PDB entry 2IEF | X-ray diffraction, 2.60 A resolution | chains B and C of the 6 polymer chains in the assembly

== Chain B (and C) ==
Molecule: Excisionase
From: Enterobacteria phage lambda
Notes: chain C of this document is another copy of the same molecule, construct and numbering; everything in this record applies to it too
UniProt: P03699 (VXIS_LAMBD); numbering as in UniProt (aligned over 1-55)
Amino-acid sequence (55 residues; each row starts with the number of its first residue):
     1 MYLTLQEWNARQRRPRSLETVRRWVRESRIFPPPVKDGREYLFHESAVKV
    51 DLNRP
Disordered / not traced: 55 (chain C: 54-55)
Sequence notes: engineered mutation Ser28 (Cys in P03699)
Reported in the primary citation:
  - binding site for the 34-nt DNA strand: Glu19
  - binding site for the 15-nt DNA strand: Arg23, Arg39
  - binding site for the 19-nt DNA strand: Arg23, Arg39
  - self-association interface (contacts with another copy of this molecule); pairs are residue here / residue on that copy: Arg13-Asp37, Arg14-Glu7, Arg16-Asp37, Glu40-Arg16
  - specificity-determining residues: Glu19, Arg23

== Chain B / chain C interface ==
Contacting residue pairs (14; chain B residue first):
  Arg13(B) - Tyr2(C)
  Arg13(B) - Val35(C)
  Arg13(B) - Lys36(C)
  Arg13(B) - Asp37(C)  salt bridge
  Arg13(B) - Leu42(C)
  Arg14(B) - Tyr2(C)  hydrogen bond (side chain-backbone)
  Arg14(B) - Leu3(C)
  Arg14(B) - Thr4(C)
  Arg14(B) - Glu7(C)  salt bridge
  Arg14(B) - Leu42(C)
  Arg16(B) - Asp37(C)  salt bridge
  Arg16(B) - Glu40(C)  salt bridge
  Lys49(B) - Gly38(C)
  Asp51(B) - Lys36(C)

== In short ==
Chain B and chain C form an interface of 5 and 10 residues respectively, with 1 hydrogen bond and 4 salt
bridges. Polar pairs include Arg13(B)-Asp37(C), Arg14(B)-Glu7(C) and Arg16(B)-Asp37(C). From the paper: a
binding site for the 15-nt DNA strand at Arg23(B) and Arg39(B); a binding site for the 19-nt DNA strand at
Arg23(B) and Arg39(B).
Chain B and chain C are both Excisionase (Enterobacteria phage lambda); the structure, Structure of the
cooperative Excisionase (Xis)-DNA complex reveals a micronucleoprotein filament, was determined by X-ray
diffraction.
